3PNF - chains A and B; structure by X-ray diffraction, 1.94 A resolution.

== Chain A (and B) ==
Molecule: Nitric oxide synthase, brain
Source organism: Rattus norvegicus
Notes: EC 1.14.13.39; chain B of this document is another copy of the same molecule, construct and numbering; everything in this record applies to it too
UniProt: P29476 (NOS1_RAT); residues 297-718 here = UniProt positions 297-718
Sequence (422 residues; row label = number of the first residue in the row):
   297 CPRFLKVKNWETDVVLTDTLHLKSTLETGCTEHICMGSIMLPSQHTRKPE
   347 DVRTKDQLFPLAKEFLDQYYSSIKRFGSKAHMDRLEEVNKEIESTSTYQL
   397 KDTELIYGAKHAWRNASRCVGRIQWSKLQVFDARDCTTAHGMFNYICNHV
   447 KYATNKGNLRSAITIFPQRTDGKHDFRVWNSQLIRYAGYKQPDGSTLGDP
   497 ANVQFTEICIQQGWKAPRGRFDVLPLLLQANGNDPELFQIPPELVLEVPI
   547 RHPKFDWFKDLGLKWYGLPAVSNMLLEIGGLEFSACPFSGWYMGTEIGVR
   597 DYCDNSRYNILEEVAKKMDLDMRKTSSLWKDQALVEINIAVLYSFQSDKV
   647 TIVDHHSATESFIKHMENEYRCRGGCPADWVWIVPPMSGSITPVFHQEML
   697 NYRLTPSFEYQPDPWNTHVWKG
Unresolved in the structure: 297-298, 339-347, 717-718 (chain B: 297-298, 339-347)
Metal / ion sites: Zn2+: Cys326, Cys331 (shared with Cys326(B), Cys331(B) of chain B); heme Fe near Cys415 (its only coordinating residue here)
Small-molecule neighbours:
  - 8BX (6-{[(3R,4R)-4-(2-{[2-(2-chlorophenyl)-2,2-difluoroethyl]amino}ethoxy)pyrrolidin-3-yl]methyl}-4-methylpyridin-2-amine): Met336, Leu337, Arg414, Gln478, Pro565, Val567, Phe584, Ser585, Gly586, Trp587, Tyr588, Met589, Glu592, Trp678, Tyr706
  - tetrahydrobiopterin (H4B), molecule 1: Trp306, Trp676, Phe691, His692, Gln693, Glu694
  - tetrahydrobiopterin (H4B), molecule 2: Ser334, Met336, Arg596, Val677, Trp678
  - heme (HEM): Trp409, Ala412, Arg414, Cys415, Val416, Gly417, Gln420, Leu424, Ser457, Met570, Phe584, Ser585, Gly586, Trp587, Met589, Glu592, Val649, Trp678, Phe704
Swiss-Prot annotation at these positions:
  - binding site ((6R)-L-erythro-5,6,7,8-tetrahydrobiopterin): Ser334, Val677, Trp678, Phe691
  - binding site (heme b): Cys415, Tyr706
  - binding site (L-arginine): Gln478, Trp587, Tyr588, Glu592
  - mutagenesis: Tyr588 (Y588F: No decrease in nitric-oxide synthase activity; Y588H: 50% decrease of nitric-oxide synthase activity; Y588S: 30% decrease of nitric-oxide synthase activity)
From the paper describing this entry:
  - binding site for 8BX: Tyr706
  - conformationally variable residues (side-chain flip): Glu592

== How chain A and chain B interact ==
Residue-residue contacts (130; chain A residue first):
  Leu301(A) with Ile330(B), hydrophobic
  Val303(A) with Ile335(B), hydrophobic
  Trp306(A) with Met336(B)
  Glu307(A) with Asn601(B); Ser602(B), hydrogen bond (backbone-side chain)
  His317(A) with Ile330(B)
  Ser320(A) with His329(B)
  Thr321(A) with His329(B)
  Leu322(A) with Glu328(B)
  Glu323(A) with Glu328(B)
  Thr324(A) with Thr327(B), hydrogen bond (side chain-backbone); Glu328(B), hydrogen bond (backbone-backbone); His329(B); Ile330(B); Cys331(B)
  Cys326(A) with Cys326(B), hydrophobic; Thr327(B); Glu328(B), hydrogen bond (backbone-backbone); Cys331(B), hydrophobic
  Thr327(A) with Thr324(B), hydrogen bond (backbone-side chain); Cys326(B)
  Glu328(A) with Glu323(B); Thr324(B), hydrogen bond (backbone-backbone); Cys326(B); Glu328(B)
  His329(A) with Ser320(B); Thr321(B); Thr324(B); Tyr698(B)
  Ile330(A) with Leu301(B), hydrophobic; His317(B); Thr324(B); Leu696(B), hydrophobic; Asn697(B); Tyr698(B), hydrophobic
  Cys331(A) with Cys326(B), hydrophobic; Cys331(B), hydrophobic; Leu696(B); Asn697(B), hydrogen bond (backbone-backbone)
  Met332(A) with Leu301(B), hydrophobic; Leu696(B), hydrophobic
  Ser334(A) with Trp676(B); Glu694(B); Met695(B), hydrogen bond (side chain-backbone)
  Ile335(A) with Val303(B), hydrophobic; Glu694(B); Met695(B)
  Met336(A) with Trp306(B); Glu694(B), hydrogen bond (backbone-side chain)
  Val595(A) with Ser686(B)
  Arg596(A) with Ser686(B); Phe691(B); His692(B)
  Asp600(A) with His692(B), salt bridge
  Asn601(A) with Glu307(B)
  Leu607(A) with Ile687(B), hydrophobic
  Lys620(A) with Gln642(B)
  Thr621(A) with Asp650(B), hydrogen bond; His652(B); Ser653(B), hydrogen bond
  Ser622(A) with Leu638(B); Gln642(B), hydrogen bond; Asp650(B)
  Ser623(A) with Ile635(B)
  Leu624(A) with Asn634(B); Ile635(B); Leu638(B), hydrophobic; His651(B)
  Lys626(A) with Ile687(B)
  Asp627(A) with Val631(B); His651(B), salt bridge; His652(B), salt bridge; Met683(B); Ser684(B), hydrogen bond; Ile687(B)
  Gln628(A) with Val631(B); Glu632(B), hydrogen bond; Ile635(B)
  Val631(A) with Asp627(B); Gln628(B); Val631(B), hydrophobic
  Glu632(A) with Gln628(B), hydrogen bond
  Asn634(A) with Leu624(B)
  Ile635(A) with Ser623(B); Leu624(B); Gln628(B)
  Leu638(A) with Ser622(B); Leu624(B), hydrophobic
  Gln642(A) with Ser622(B), hydrogen bond
  Asp650(A) with Thr621(B), hydrogen bond; Ser622(B), hydrogen bond (side chain-backbone)
  His651(A) with Leu624(B); Asp627(B), salt bridge
  His652(A) with Thr621(B); Asp627(B), salt bridge
  Trp676(A) with Ser334(B); Val677(B), hydrophobic
  Val677(A) with Trp676(B), hydrophobic
  Pro682(A) with Ser684(B); Gly685(B), hydrogen bond (backbone-backbone); Ser686(B), hydrogen bond (backbone-backbone); Phe691(B), hydrophobic
  Met683(A) with Asp627(B); Ser684(B)
  Ser684(A) with Asp627(B), hydrogen bond; Pro682(B); Met683(B); Ser684(B)
  Gly685(A) with Pro682(B), hydrogen bond (backbone-backbone)
  Ser686(A) with Val595(B); Arg596(B); Pro682(B), hydrogen bond (backbone-backbone)
  Ile687(A) with Leu607(B), hydrophobic; Lys626(B); Asp627(B)
  Phe691(A) with Arg596(B)
  His692(A) with Arg596(B); Asp600(B), salt bridge
  Glu694(A) with Ser334(B); Ile335(B); Met336(B), hydrogen bond (side chain-backbone)
  Met695(A) with Ser334(B), hydrogen bond (backbone-side chain); Ile335(B)
  Leu696(A) with Ile330(B), hydrophobic; Cys331(B); Ile335(B), hydrophobic
  Asn697(A) with Ile330(B); Cys331(B), hydrogen bond (backbone-backbone)
  Tyr698(A) with His329(B); Ile330(B), hydrophobic
Also at the interface, not in a pair above, chain A (63 interface residues in all): Gly333, Leu337, Cys599, Ser602, Leu630, Ser653
Also at the interface, not in a pair above, chain B (62 interface residues in all): Leu322, Met332, Gly333, Leu337, Cys599, Leu630

== Summary ==
The interface between chain A and chain B involves 63 residues on one side and 62 on the other, with 26
hydrogen bonds and 6 salt bridges. Polar contacts include Asp600(A)-His692(B), Asp627(A)-His651(B) and
Asp627(A)-His652(B). Bound to chain A: heme, tetrahydrobiopterin and compound 8BX. From the paper: a binding
site for 8BX at Tyr706(A); conformational variability at Glu592(A).
Chain A and chain B are both Nitric oxide synthase, brain (Rattus norvegicus); the structure, Structure of rat
neuronal nitric oxide synthase heme domain in complex with
6-(((3R,4R)-4-(2-((2,2-Difluoro-2-(2-chlorophenyl)ethyl)amino)ethoxy)pyrrolidin-3-yl)methyl)-4-methylpyridin-2-amine,
was determined by X-ray diffraction, deposited together with 3PNE, 3PNG, 3PNH, 3SVP and 3SVQ.
